Entry 5WNT (X-ray diffraction, 3.30 A resolution); this record covers chains A and O of the 23 polymer chains in the assembly.

[Chain A]
Molecule: 16S Ribosomal RNA rRNA
Source organism: Thermus thermophilus (strain HB8 / ATCC 27634 / DSM 579)
Sequence (1522 nucleotides; numbered 0 to 1544 plus 19 insertion-coded residues; 42 numbers in that range are skipped by the numbering (no residue carries them; nothing is unmodelled there); the number before each row is that of its first residue; a row labelled like 190A-190L holds insertion residues (190A, then the next letters in order); numbering starts at 0):
     0 UUUGUUGGAGAGUUUGAUCCUGGCUCAGGGUGAACGCUGGCGGCGUGCCU
    50 AAGACAUGCAAGUCGUGCGGG
    73 CCGCGGGGUUUU
    88 ACUCCG
    95 UGGUC
   101 AGCGGCGGACGGGUGAGUAACGCGUGGGU
  129A G
   130 ACCUACCCGGAAGAGGGGGACAACCCGGGGAAACUCGGGCUAAUCCCCCA
   180 UGUGGACCCGC
190A-190L CCCUUGGGGUGU
   191 GUCCAAAGGGCUUU
   216 GCCCGCUUCCGGAUGGGCCCGCGUCCCAUCAGCUAGUUGGUGGGGUAAUG
   266 GCCCACCAAGGCGACGACGGGUAGCCGGUCUGAGAGGAUGGCCGGCCACA
   316 GGGGCACUGAGACACGGGCCCCACUCCUACGGGAGGCAGCAGUUAGGAAU
   366 CUUCCGCAAUGGGCGCAAGCCUGACGGAGCGACGCCGCUUGGAGGAAGAA
   416 GCCCUUCGGGGUGUAAACUCCUGAA
   442 CCCGGGACGAAACCCCCGACGA
   474 GGGGACUGACGGUACCGGG
   494 GUAAUAGCGCCGGCCAACUCCGUGCCAGCAGCCGCGGUAAUACGGAGGGC
   544 GCGAGCGUUACCCGGAUUCACUGGGCGUAAAGGGCGUGUAGGCGGCCUGG
   594 GGCGUCCCAUGUGAAAGACCACGGCUCAACCGUGGGGGAGCGUGGGAUAC
   644 GCUCAGGCUAGACGGUGGGAGAGGGUGGUGGAAUUCCCGGAGUAGCGGUG
   694 AAAUGCGCAGAUACCGGGAGGAACGCCGAUGGCGAAGGCAGCCACCUGGU
   744 CCACCCGUGACGCUGAGGCGCGAAAGCGUGGGGAGCAAACCGGAUUAGAU
   794 ACCCGGGUAGUCCACGCCCUAAACGAUGCGCGCUAGGUCUCUGGGUCU
   848 CCUGGGGGCCGAAGCUAACGCGUUAAGCGCGCCGCCUGGGGAGUACGGCC
   898 GCAAGGCUGAAACUCAAAGGAAUUGACGGGGGCCCGCACAAGCGGUGGAG
   948 CAUGUGGUUUAAUUCGAAGXAACGCGAAGAACCUUACCAGGCCUUGACAU
   998 GCUAGG
 1003A G
  1004 AACCCGGGUGAAAGCCUGGGGUGCCCC
1030A-1030D GCGA
  1031 GGGGAGCCCUAGCACAGGUGCUGCAUGGCCGUCGUCAGCUCGUGCCGUGA
  1081 GGUGUUGGGUUAAGUCCCGCAACGAGCGCAACCCCCGCCGUUAGUUGCCA
  1131 GCGGUUCGGCCGGGCACUCUAACGGGACUGCCCGCGAAA
  1171 GCGGGAGGAAGGAGGGGACGACGUCUGGUCAGCAUGGCCCUUACGGCCUG
  1221 GGCGACACACGUGCUACAAUGCCCACUACAAAGCGAUGCCACCCGGCAAC
  1271 GGGGAGCUAAUCGCAAAAAGGUGGGCCCAGUUCGGAUUGGGGUCUGCAAC
  1321 CCGACCCCAUGAAGCCGGAAUCGCUAGUAAUCGCGGAUCAG
 1361A C
  1362 CAUGCCGCGGUGAAUACGUUCCCGGGCCUUGUACACACXGCCXGUXACGC
  1412 CAUGGGAGCGGGCUCUACCCGAAGUCGCCGGG
  1446 AGCCUACGGG
  1459 CAGGCGCCGAGGGUAGGGCCCGUGACUGGGGCGAAGUCGUAACAAGGUAG
  1509 CUGUACCGGAAGGUGCGGCUGGAUCCACUCCUUUCU
Not modelled in the structure: 0-4, 1534-1538
Sequence notes: conflict C1534 (A132811 in 55771382), A1535 (C132812 in 55771382)
Modified / non-standard residues: PSU (pseudouridine-5'-monophosphate) at position 516, 7MG (7N-methyl-8-hydroguanosine-5'-monophosphate) at position 527, M2G (N2-dimethylguanosine-5'-monophosphate) at position 966, 5MC (5-methylcytidine-5'-monophosphate) at position 967, 2MG (2N-methylguanosine-5'-monophosphate) at position 1207, 5MC (5-methylcytidine-5'-monophosphate) at position 1400, 4OC (4n,o2'-methylcytidine-5'-monophosphate) at position 1402, 5MC (5-methylcytidine-5'-monophosphate) at position 1404, 5MC (5-methylcytidine-5'-monophosphate) at position 1407, UR3 (3-methyluridine-5'-monophoshate) at position 1498, MA6 (6N-dimethyladenosine-5'-monophoshate) at position 1518, MA6 (6N-dimethyladenosine-5'-monophoshate) at position 1519, PSU (pseudouridine-5'-monophosphate) at position 1540, PSU (pseudouridine-5'-monophosphate) at position 1541
Ion coordination: Mg2+ site 1: G6 (shared with 1 residue of chain D); Mg2+ site 2 near G15 (its only coordinating residue here); Mg2+ site 3 near G21 (its only coordinating residue here); Mg2+ site 4 near G28 (its only coordinating residue here); Mg2+ site 5 near G46 (its only coordinating residue here); Mg2+ site 6 near C48 (its only coordinating residue here); Mg2+ site 7 near A53 (its only coordinating residue here); Mg2+ site 8 near G61 (its only coordinating residue here); Mg2+ site 9: G70, U98; K+ site 1: A109, A329, G331; Mg2+ site 10 near G117 (its only coordinating residue here); Mg2+ site 11: G124, U125; 91 more Mg2+ sites not listed; 11 more K+ sites not listed
Small-molecule neighbours: B6M ((1R,2S,3S,4R,6R)-4,6-diamino-2-{[3-O-(2,6-diamino-2,6-dideoxy-alpha-L-altropyranosyl)-beta-L-arabinofuranosyl]oxy}-3-hydroxycyclohexyl 2-amino-2-deoxy-alpha-D-allopyranoside): G1405, U1406, 5MC_1407, A1408, C1409, G1489, C1490, G1491, A1492, A1493, G1494, U1495

[Chain O]
Molecule: Ribosomal protein S15
Source organism: Thermus thermophilus (strain HB8 / ATCC 27634 / DSM 579)
UniProt: Q5SJ76 (RS15_THET8); numbering as in UniProt (aligned over 2-89)
Sequence (88 residues; each row starts with the number of its first residue):
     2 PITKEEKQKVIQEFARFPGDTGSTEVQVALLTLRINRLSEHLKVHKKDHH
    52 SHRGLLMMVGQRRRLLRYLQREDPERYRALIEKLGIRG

[Interface between chain A and chain O]
Contacting residue pairs (68; chain A residue first):
  G579(A) / Arg-54(O)  hydrogen bond to the sugar
  U580(A) / Arg-54(O)  salt bridge to the phosphate
  U580(A) / Leu-57(O)  sugar contact
  U580(A) / Met-58(O)  sugar contact
  G581(A) / Gly-61(O)  phosphate contact
  G581(A) / Arg-64(O)  hydrogen bond to the phosphate
  G581(A) / Arg-65(O)  salt bridge to the phosphate
  U582(A) / Arg-64(O)  salt bridge to the phosphate
  U582(A) / Arg-68(O)  salt bridge to the phosphate
  C656(A) / Gln-28(O)  hydrogen bond to the sugar
  C656(A) / Gln-62(O)  sugar contact
  G657(A) / Thr-22(O)  hydrogen bond to the sugar
  G657(A) / Gly-23(O)  sugar contact
  G657(A) / Gln-28(O)  sugar contact
  G658(A) / Lys-8(O)  salt bridge to the phosphate
  G658(A) / Gln-9(O)  phosphate contact
  G658(A) / Ile-12(O)  phosphate contact
  G658(A) / Thr-22(O)  sugar contact
  G658(A) / Leu-31(O)  phosphate contact
  U659(A) / Lys-8(O)  salt bridge to the phosphate
  U659(A) / Gln-9(O)  hydrogen bond to the phosphate
  G660(A) / Lys-5(O)  salt bridge to the phosphate
  G666(A) / His-51(O)  sugar contact
  G666(A) / Ser-52(O)  base contact
  G667(A) / His-42(O)  base contact
  G667(A) / Asp-49(O)  hydrogen bond to the sugar
  G667(A) / His-51(O)  sugar contact
  G668(A) / His-46(O)  sugar contact
  G668(A) / Lys-48(O)  sugar contact
  G668(A) / Asp-49(O)  sugar contact
  U669(A) / His-46(O)  sugar contact
  A728(A) / Arg-54(O)  salt bridge to the phosphate
  A729(A) / His-51(O)  base contact
  G730(A) / His-51(O)  hydrogen bond to the base
  C739(A) / Pro-2(O)  phosphate contact
  C739(A) / His-42(O)  hydrogen bond to the sugar
  U740(A) / Pro-2(O)  phosphate contact
  U740(A) / Arg-38(O)  phosphate contact
  U740(A) / Leu-39(O)  phosphate contact
  U740(A) / His-42(O)  hydrogen bond to the sugar
  U740(A) / Ser-52(O)  hydrogen bond to the sugar
  G741(A) / Arg-35(O)  salt bridge to the phosphate
  G741(A) / Leu-39(O)  sugar contact
  G741(A) / His-51(O)  sugar contact
  G741(A) / Ser-52(O)  hydrogen bond to the sugar
  G741(A) / Gly-55(O)  phosphate contact
  G742(A) / Arg-35(O)  salt bridge to the phosphate
  G742(A) / Met-58(O)  sugar contact
  G750(A) / Phe-18(O)  phosphate contact
  G750(A) / Asp-21(O)  hydrogen bond to the sugar
  G750(A) / Thr-22(O)  hydrogen bond to the sugar
  G750(A) / Gly-23(O)  hydrogen bond to the sugar
  G750(A) / Ser-24(O)  sugar contact
  G750(A) / Gln-28(O)  base contact
  U751(A) / Phe-18(O)  phosphate contact
  U751(A) / Gly-23(O)  sugar contact
  U751(A) / Ser-24(O)  sugar contact
  U751(A) / Thr-25(O)  sugar contact
  G752(A) / Tyr-69(O)  sugar contact
  A753(A) / Tyr-69(O)  hydrogen bond to the phosphate
  C754(A) / Arg-65(O)  sugar contact
  C754(A) / Leu-66(O)  sugar contact
  C754(A) / Tyr-69(O)  sugar contact
  C754(A) / Arg-72(O)  salt bridge to the phosphate
  G755(A) / Arg-65(O)  salt bridge to the phosphate
  C764(A) / His-50(O)  phosphate contact
  C808(A) / Lys-48(O)  phosphate contact
  G809(A) / Lys-48(O)  salt bridge to the phosphate
Other interface residues (no listed pair), chain A (34 interface residues in all): A583, G661, C749, G763, G765
Other interface residues (no listed pair), chain O (40 interface residues in all): Gly-20, Lys-47, His-53, Met-59, Glu-73

[In short]
34 residues of chain A and 40 residues of chain O are in contact, with 15 hydrogen bonds and 13 salt bridges.
Polar contacts include G730(A)/His-51(O), G579(A)/Arg-54(O) and C656(A)/Gln-28(O). Chain A binds compound B6M.
G70(A) and U98(A) form the Mg2+ site 9.
Chain A is 16S Ribosomal RNA rRNA and chain O is Ribosomal protein S15, both from Thermus thermophilus (strain
HB8 / ATCC 27634 / DSM 579); the structure, Crystal Structure of 30S ribosomal subunit from Thermus
thermophilus, was determined by X-ray diffraction (same publication as 5WNP, 5WNQ, 5WNR, 5WNS, 5WNU and 5WNV).
